Entry 8U2S (X-ray diffraction, 2.52 A resolution); this record covers chain A.

== Chain A ==
Molecule: Acetyl-coenzyme A synthetase
Organism: Leishmania infantum
Reference sequence: A4I093 (A4I093_LEIIN); residues 1-705 here = UniProt positions 1-705
Chain sequence (713 residues; each row starts with the number of its first residue; numbers below 1 keep their minus sign (Met-7 is residue -7)):
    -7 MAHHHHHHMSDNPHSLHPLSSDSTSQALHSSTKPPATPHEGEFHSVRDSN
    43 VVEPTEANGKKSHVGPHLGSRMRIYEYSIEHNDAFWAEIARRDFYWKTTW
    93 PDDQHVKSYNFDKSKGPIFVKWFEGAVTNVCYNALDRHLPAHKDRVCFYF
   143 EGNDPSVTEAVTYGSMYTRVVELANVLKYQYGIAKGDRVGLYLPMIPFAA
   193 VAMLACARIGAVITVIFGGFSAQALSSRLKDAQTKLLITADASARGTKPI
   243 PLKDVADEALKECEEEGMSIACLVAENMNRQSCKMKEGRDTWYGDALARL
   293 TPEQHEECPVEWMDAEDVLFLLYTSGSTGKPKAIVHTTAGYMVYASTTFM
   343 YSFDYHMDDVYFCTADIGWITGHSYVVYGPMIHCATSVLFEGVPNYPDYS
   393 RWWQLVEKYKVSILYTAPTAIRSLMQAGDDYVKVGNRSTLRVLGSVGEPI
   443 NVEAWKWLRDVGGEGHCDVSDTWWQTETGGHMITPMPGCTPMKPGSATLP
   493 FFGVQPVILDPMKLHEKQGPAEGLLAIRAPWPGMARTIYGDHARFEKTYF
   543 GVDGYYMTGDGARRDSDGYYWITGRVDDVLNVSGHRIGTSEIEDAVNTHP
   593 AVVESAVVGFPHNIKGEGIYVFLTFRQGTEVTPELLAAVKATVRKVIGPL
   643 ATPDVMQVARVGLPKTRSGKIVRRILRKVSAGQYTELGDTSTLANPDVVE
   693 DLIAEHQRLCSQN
Not modelled in the structure: -7 to 40, 271-276, 279-280, 680, 703-705
Construct notes: initiating methionine (-7); expression tag (-6 to 0)
Ligand contacts: WTA (5'-O-[(S)-ethoxy(hydroxy)phosphoryl]adenosine): Thr316, Ile362, Thr363, Val438, Gly439, Glu440, Pro441, Asp463, Thr464, Trp465, Trp466, Gln467, Thr468, Glu469, Asp552, Ile564, Arg567, Asn573, Arg578

== In short ==
Bound to chain A: compound WTA.
Chain A is Acetyl-coenzyme A synthetase (Leishmania infantum); the structure, Crystal Structure of
Acetyl-coenzyme A synthetase from Leishmania infantum (Ethyl AMP bound, P21 form), was determined by X-ray
diffraction, deposited together with 8V4R, 8U2R, 8U2T, 8U2U and 8SF3.
